2R7Z - chains A and I of the 15 polymer chains in the assembly; structure by X-ray diffraction, 3.80 A resolution.

== Chain A ==
Name: DNA-directed RNA polymerase II subunit RPB1
Source organism: Saccharomyces cerevisiae
Notes: EC 2.7.7.6
UniProtKB: P04050 (RPB1_YEAST); numbering as in UniProt (aligned over 1-1733)
Amino-acid sequence (1733 residues; each row starts with the number of its first residue):
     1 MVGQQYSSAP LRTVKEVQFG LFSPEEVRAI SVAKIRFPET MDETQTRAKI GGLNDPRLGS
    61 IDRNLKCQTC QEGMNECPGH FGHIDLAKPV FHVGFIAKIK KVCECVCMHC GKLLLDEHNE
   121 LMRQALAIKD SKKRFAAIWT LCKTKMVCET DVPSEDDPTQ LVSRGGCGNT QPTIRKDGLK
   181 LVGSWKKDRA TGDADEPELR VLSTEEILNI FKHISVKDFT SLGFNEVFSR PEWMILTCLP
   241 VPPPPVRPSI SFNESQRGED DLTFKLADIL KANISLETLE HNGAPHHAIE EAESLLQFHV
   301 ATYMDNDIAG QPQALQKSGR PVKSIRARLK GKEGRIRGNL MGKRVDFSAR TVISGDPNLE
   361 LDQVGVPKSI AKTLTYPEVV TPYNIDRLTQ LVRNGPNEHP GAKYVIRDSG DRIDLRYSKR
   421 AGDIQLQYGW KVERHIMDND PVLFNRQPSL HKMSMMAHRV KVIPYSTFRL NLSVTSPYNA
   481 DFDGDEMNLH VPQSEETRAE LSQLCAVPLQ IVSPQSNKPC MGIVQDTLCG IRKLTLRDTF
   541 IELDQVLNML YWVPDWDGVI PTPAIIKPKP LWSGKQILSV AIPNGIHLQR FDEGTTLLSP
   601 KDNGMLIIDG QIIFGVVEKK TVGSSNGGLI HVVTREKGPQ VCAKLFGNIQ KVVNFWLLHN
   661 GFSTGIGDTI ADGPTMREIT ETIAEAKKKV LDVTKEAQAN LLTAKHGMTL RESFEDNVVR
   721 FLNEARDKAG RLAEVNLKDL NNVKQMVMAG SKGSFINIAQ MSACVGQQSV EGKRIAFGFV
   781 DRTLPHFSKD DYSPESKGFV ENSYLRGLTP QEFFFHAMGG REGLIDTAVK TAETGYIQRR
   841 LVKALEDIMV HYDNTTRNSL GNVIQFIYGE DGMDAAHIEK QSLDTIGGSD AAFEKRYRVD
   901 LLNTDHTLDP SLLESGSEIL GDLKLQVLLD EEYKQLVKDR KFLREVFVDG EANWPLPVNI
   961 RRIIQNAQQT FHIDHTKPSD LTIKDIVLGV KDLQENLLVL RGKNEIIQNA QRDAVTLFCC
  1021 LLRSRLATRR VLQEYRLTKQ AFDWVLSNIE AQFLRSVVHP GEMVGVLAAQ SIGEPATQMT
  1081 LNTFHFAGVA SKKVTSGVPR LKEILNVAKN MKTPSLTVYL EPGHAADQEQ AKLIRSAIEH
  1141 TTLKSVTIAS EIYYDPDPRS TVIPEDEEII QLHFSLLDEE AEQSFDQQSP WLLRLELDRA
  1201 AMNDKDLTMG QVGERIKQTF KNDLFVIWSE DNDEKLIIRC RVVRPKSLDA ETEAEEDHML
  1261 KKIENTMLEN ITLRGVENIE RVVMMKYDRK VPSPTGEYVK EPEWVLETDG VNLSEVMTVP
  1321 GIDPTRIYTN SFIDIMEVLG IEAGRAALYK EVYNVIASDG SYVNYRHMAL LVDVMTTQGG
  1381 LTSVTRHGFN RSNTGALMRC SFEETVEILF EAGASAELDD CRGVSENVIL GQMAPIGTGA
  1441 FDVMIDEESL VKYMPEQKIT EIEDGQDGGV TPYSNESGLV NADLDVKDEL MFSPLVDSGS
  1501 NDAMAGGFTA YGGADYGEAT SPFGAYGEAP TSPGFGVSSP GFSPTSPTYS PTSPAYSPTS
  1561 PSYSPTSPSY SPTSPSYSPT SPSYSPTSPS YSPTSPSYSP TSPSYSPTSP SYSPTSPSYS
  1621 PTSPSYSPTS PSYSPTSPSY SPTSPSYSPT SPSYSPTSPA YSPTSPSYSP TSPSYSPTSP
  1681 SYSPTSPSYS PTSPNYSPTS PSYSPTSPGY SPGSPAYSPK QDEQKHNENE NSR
Not modelled in the structure: 1, 187-194, 1082-1091, 1177-1186, 1244-1253, 1456-1733
Metal / ion sites: Zn2+ site 1: C67, C70, C77, H80; Zn2+ site 2: C110, C148, C167; Mg2+: D481, D483 (shared with 1 residue of chain P)
Swiss-Prot annotation at these positions:
  - region: P248 to D260 (Lid loop), N306 to K323 (Rudder loop), P810 to E822 (Bridging helix)
  - binding site (Zn(2+)): C67, C70, C77, H80, C107, C110, C148, C167
  - binding site (Mg(2+)): D481, D483, D485
  - modified residue: T1471 (Phosphothreonine)
  - cross-link (Glycyl lysine isopeptide (Lys-Gly)): K695 (interchain with G-Cter in ubiquitin), K1246 (interchain with G-Cter in ubiquitin), K1350 (interchain with G-Cter in ubiquitin)

== Chain I ==
Name: DNA-directed RNA polymerase II subunit RPB9
Source organism: Saccharomyces cerevisiae
Notes: EC 2.7.7.6
UniProtKB: P27999 (RPB9_YEAST); numbering as in UniProt (aligned over 1-122)
Amino-acid sequence (122 residues; numbered 1 to 122; the number before each row is that of its first residue):
     1 MTTFRFCRDC NNMLYPREDK ENNRLLFECR TCSYVEEAGS PLVYRHELIT NIGETAGVVQ
    61 DIGSDPTLPR SDRECPKCHS RENVFFQSQQ RRKDTSMVLF FVCLSCSHIF TSDQKNKRTQ
   121 FS
Not modelled in the structure: 1, 121-122
Metal / ion sites: Zn2+ site 1: C7, C10, C29, C32; Zn2+ site 2: C78, C106
Swiss-Prot annotation at these positions:
  - zinc finger: C7 to C32 (C4-type), S71 to T111 (TFIIS-type)
  - binding site (Zn(2+)): C7, C10, C29, C32, C75, C78, C103, C106
  - modified residue: S40 (Phosphoserine)

== Chain A / chain I interface ==
Contacting residue pairs - 62 pairs, chain A then chain I:
  A697(A) with M97(I)
  Q698(A) with M97(I); V98(I); L99(I); S112(I), hydrogen bond (backbone-side chain)
  A699(A) with S112(I); D113(I); Q114(I), hydrogen bond (backbone-backbone)
  N700(A) with S96(I); V98(I); D113(I); K115(I)
  L701(A) with Q114(I)
  T709(A) with K93(I); D94(I)
  L710(A) with D94(I); M97(I)
  R711(A) with Q87(I), hydrogen bond; K93(I); T95(I), hydrogen bond (side chain-backbone); S96(I), hydrogen bond (side chain-backbone); M97(I)
  F714(A) with M97(I), hydrophobic
  D781(A) with R91(I), salt bridge
  R782(A) with T67(I)
  S788(A) with T67(I); P69(I)
  K789(A) with D65(I), salt bridge; T67(I), hydrogen bond (backbone-backbone)
  D790(A) with Q87(I)
  Y792(A) with Q87(I)
  K1144(A) with L48(I)
  T1147(A) with L48(I)
  I1148(A) with E47(I); L48(I), hydrogen bond (backbone-backbone); I49(I), hydrogen bond (backbone-backbone)
  A1149(A) with E47(I); L48(I)
  S1150(A) with Y44(I); R45(I); H46(I), hydrogen bond (backbone-backbone); E47(I)
  E1151(A) with L42(I); Y44(I); R45(I), salt bridge
  I1152(A) with V43(I), hydrogen bond (backbone-backbone); Y44(I), hydrogen bond (backbone-backbone)
  Y1153(A) with P41(I); L42(I), hydrophobic
  Y1154(A) with E18(I), hydrogen bond; N23(I); R24(I); L25(I); P41(I), hydrogen bond (backbone-backbone)
  V1162(A) with P41(I), hydrophobic
  P1190(A) with E18(I)
  W1191(A) with V43(I), hydrophobic
  D1198(A) with I49(I)
  E1264(A) with Y44(I), hydrogen bond; H46(I)
  L1268(A) with H46(I); L48(I), hydrophobic
Other interface residues (no listed pair), chain A (34 interface residues in all): F787, P1156, E1196, K1261
Other interface residues (no listed pair), chain I (33 interface residues in all): L68, F86, R92, N116

== Summary ==
34 residues of chain A face 33 of chain I across their interface; the contacts include 14 hydrogen bonds and 3
salt bridges. Polar contacts include D781(A)-R91(I), K789(A)-D65(I) and E1151(A)-R45(I).
Chain A is DNA-directed RNA polymerase II subunit RPB1 and chain I is DNA-directed RNA polymerase II subunit
RPB9, both from Saccharomyces cerevisiae; the structure, Cisplatin lesion containing RNA polymerase II
elongation complex, was determined by X-ray diffraction.
